PDB entry 7JH0 | X-ray diffraction, 2.51 A resolution | chains A and D of the 4 polymer chains in the assembly

Chain A:
Protein: Glyceraldehyde-3-phosphate dehydrogenase
From: Schistosoma mansoni
Notes: EC 1.2.1.12
UniProtKB: P20287 (G3P_SCHMA); numbering as in UniProt (aligned over 1-338)
Chain sequence (338 residues; numbered 1 to 338; the number before each row is that of its first residue):
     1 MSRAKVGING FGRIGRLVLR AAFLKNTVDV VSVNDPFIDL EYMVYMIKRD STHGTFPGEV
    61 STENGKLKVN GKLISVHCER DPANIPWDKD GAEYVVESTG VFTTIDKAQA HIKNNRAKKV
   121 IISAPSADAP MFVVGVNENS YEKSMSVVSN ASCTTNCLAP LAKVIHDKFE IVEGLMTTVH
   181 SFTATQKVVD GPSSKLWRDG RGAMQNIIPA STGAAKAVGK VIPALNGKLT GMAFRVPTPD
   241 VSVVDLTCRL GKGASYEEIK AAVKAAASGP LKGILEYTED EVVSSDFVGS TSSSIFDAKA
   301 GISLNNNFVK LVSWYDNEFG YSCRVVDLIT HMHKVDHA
Modified / non-standard residues: C153 (S-phosphocysteine; CSP)
Swiss-Prot annotation at these positions:
  - binding site (NAD(+)): R13, I14, D35, R80, S123, N317
  - binding site (D-glyceraldehyde 3-phosphate): S152, T154, T183, R198, T212, G213, R235
  - site: H180 (Activates thiol group during catalysis)

Chain D:
Protein: Glyceraldehyde-3-phosphate dehydrogenase
From: Schistosoma mansoni
Notes: EC 1.2.1.12
UniProtKB: P20287 (G3P_SCHMA); residue numbers follow UniProt; this construct covers 1-338
Chain sequence (338 residues; numbered 1 to 338; the number before each row is that of its first residue):
     1 MSRAKVGING FGRIGRLVLR AAFLKNTVDV VSVNDPFIDL EYMVYMIKRD STHGTFPGEV
    61 STENGKLKVN GKLISVHCER DPANIPWDKD GAEYVVESTG VFTTIDKAQA HIKNNRAKKV
   121 IISAPSADAP MFVVGVNENS YEKSMSVVSN ASCTTNCLAP LAKVIHDKFE IVEGLMTTVH
   181 SFTATQKVVD GPSSKLWRDG RGAMQNIIPA STGAAKAVGK VIPALNGKLT GMAFRVPTPD
   241 VSVVDLTCRL GKGASYEEIK AAVKAAASGP LKGILEYTED EVVSSDFVGS TSSSIFDAKA
   301 GISLNNNFVK LVSWYDNEFG YSCRVVDLIT HMHKVDHA
Modified / non-standard residues: C153 (3-sulfinoalanine; CSD)
Swiss-Prot annotation at these positions:
  - active site: C153 (Nucleophile)
  - binding site (NAD(+)): R13, I14, D35, R80, S123, N317
  - binding site (D-glyceraldehyde 3-phosphate): S152, C153, T154, T183, R198, T212, G213, R235
  - site: H180 (Activates thiol group during catalysis)

Interface between chain A and chain D:
Pairs across the interface (96):
  E173(A) with N305(D), hydrogen bond; F308(D)
  G174(A) with L304(D); F308(D)
  L175(A) with T247(D); F308(D), hydrophobic; V309(D); K310(D)
  M176(A) with K310(D)
  T177(A) with D245(D), hydrogen bond; K310(D), hydrogen bond
  V179(A) with I207(D)
  W197(A) with E281(D)
  R198(A) with D280(D), hydrogen bond (side chain-backbone); E281(D), salt bridge; V282(D), hydrogen bond (side chain-backbone); V283(D); D297(D), salt bridge; K299(D)
  R201(A) with V283(D); S285(D); D286(D), salt bridge
  N206(A) with V283(D); S284(D); S285(D), hydrogen bond
  I207(A) with V179(D); V236(D), hydrophobic; T238(D); V283(D); S284(D), hydrogen bond (backbone-side chain); W314(D)
  I208(A) with V283(D), hydrophobic
  P209(A) with V282(D); D297(D); A300(D), hydrophobic; W314(D), hydrophobic
  G227(A) with L304(D)
  K228(A) with L304(D)
  T230(A) with I302(D); L304(D)
  M232(A) with A300(D)
  F234(A) with V243(D), hydrophobic; V312(D), hydrophobic
  V236(A) with V236(D), hydrophobic
  P237(A) with P237(D); T238(D)
  T238(A) with I207(D); P237(D)
  V241(A) with I207(D)
  D245(A) with T177(D), hydrogen bond
  T247(A) with L175(D)
  R249(A) with R249(D)
  D280(A) with R198(D)
  E281(A) with W197(D); R198(D)
  V282(A) with R198(D), hydrogen bond (backbone-side chain); P209(D)
  V283(A) with R201(D); N206(D); I207(D); I208(D), hydrophobic
  S284(A) with Q205(D), hydrogen bond (side chain-backbone); N206(D); I207(D), hydrogen bond (side chain-backbone)
  S285(A) with Q205(D); N206(D), hydrogen bond
  D286(A) with R201(D), salt bridge
  D297(A) with R198(D), salt bridge; P209(D)
  K299(A) with R198(D)
  A300(A) with R198(D); P209(D), hydrophobic; M232(D)
  I302(A) with G231(D); M232(D), hydrophobic
  L304(A) with E173(D); G174(D); L175(D), hydrophobic; G227(D); K228(D); L229(D); T230(D)
  N305(A) with E173(D), hydrogen bond
  F308(A) with E173(D); G174(D); L175(D); F308(D), hydrophobic
  V309(A) with L175(D)
  K310(A) with L175(D); M176(D); T177(D); M232(D)
  V312(A) with M232(D), hydrophobic; F234(D), hydrophobic
  W314(A) with I207(D); P209(D)
Also at the interface, not in a pair above, chain A (47 interface residues in all): Q205, L229, G231, V243
Also at the interface, not in a pair above, chain D (49 interface residues in all): M204, V241, N307

Overview:
47 residues of chain A and 49 residues of chain D are in contact, with 13 hydrogen bonds and 5 salt bridges.
Among the polar pairs are R198(A)-E281(D), R198(A)-D297(D) and R201(A)-D286(D).
Chain A is Glyceraldehyde-3-phosphate dehydrogenase and chain D is Glyceraldehyde-3-phosphate dehydrogenase,
both from Schistosoma mansoni; the structure, Crystallographic structure of glyceraldehyde-3-phosphate
dehydrogenase from Schistosoma mansoni, was determined by X-ray diffraction.
